PDB entry 7A9H | X-ray diffraction, 1.85 A resolution | chains AAA and BBB

== Chain AAA (and BBB) ==
Protein: 1-deoxy-D-xylulose-5-phosphate synthase
Source organism: Mycobacterium tuberculosis H37Rv
Notes: EC 2.2.1.7; chain BBB of this document is another copy of the same molecule, construct and numbering; everything in this record applies to it too
UniProtKB: P9WNS3 (DXS_MYCTU); the construct has insertions or renumbered stretches relative to UniProt, so the offset changes along the chain: 29-217 = UniProt 1-189; 225-628 = UniProt 235-638
Sequence (628 residues; each row starts with the number of its first residue):
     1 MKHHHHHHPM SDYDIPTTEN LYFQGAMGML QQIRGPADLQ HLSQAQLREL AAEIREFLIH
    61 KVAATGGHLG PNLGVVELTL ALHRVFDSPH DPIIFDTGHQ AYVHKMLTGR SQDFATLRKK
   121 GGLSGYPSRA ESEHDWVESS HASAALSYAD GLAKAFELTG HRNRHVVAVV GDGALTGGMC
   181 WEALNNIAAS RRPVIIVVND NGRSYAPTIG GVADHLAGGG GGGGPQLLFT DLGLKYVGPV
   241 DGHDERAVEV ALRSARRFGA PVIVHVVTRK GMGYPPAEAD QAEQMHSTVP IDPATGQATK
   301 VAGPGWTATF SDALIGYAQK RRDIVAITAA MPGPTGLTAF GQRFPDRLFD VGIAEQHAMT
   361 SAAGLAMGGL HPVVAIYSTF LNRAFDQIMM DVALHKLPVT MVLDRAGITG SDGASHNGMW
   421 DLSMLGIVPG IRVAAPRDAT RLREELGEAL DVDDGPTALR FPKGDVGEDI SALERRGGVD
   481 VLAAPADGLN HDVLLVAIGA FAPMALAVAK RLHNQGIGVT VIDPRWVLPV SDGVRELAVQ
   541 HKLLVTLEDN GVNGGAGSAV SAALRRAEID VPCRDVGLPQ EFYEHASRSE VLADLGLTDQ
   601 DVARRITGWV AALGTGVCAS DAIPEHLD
Not modelled in the structure: 1-27, 205-221, 279-303, 615-628 (chain BBB: 1-26, 205-221, 279-303, 615-628)
Construct notes: initiating methionine (1); expression tag (2-28); linker (218-224)
Swiss-Prot annotation at these positions:
  - binding site (thiamine diphosphate): His-99, Ser-140 to Ala-142, Gly-173, Ala-174, Asn-201, Tyr-274, Glu-355
  - binding site (Mg(2+)): Asp-172, Asn-201
Ion coordination: Mg2+: Asp-172, Asn-201 (together with thiamine diphosphate)
Residues lining bound ligands: thiamine diphosphate (TPP): Pro-71, Thr-97, His-99, Ser-140, His-141, Ala-142, Gly-171, Asp-172, Gly-173, Ala-174, Asn-199, Asn-201, Ala-329, Ala-330, Met-331, Ile-353, Glu-355, Phe-380, Arg-383
From the paper describing this entry:
  - catalytic residues: His-68, His-99, Glu-355, Tyr-377, Arg-405, Asp-412, Lys-463 (citing earlier work)
  - conformationally variable residues (side-chain flip): His-416
  - binding site for thiamine diphosphate: Ser-140

== Chain AAA / chain BBB interface ==
Pairs across the interface - 213 pairs, chain AAA then chain BBB:
  Arg-129(AAA) with Met-367(BBB); His-395(BBB)
  Trp-136(AAA) with Met-367(BBB)
  Val-137(AAA) with His-395(BBB)
  Glu-138(AAA) with His-395(BBB), hydrogen bond (backbone-side chain)
  Ser-139(AAA) with Met-390(BBB); Asp-391(BBB); Leu-394(BBB)
  His-141(AAA) with Asp-386(BBB), salt bridge; Met-390(BBB)
  Ala-144(AAA) with Thr-360(BBB); Asp-391(BBB)
  Ser-147(AAA) with His-357(BBB), hydrogen bond; Thr-360(BBB); Ser-361(BBB)
  Tyr-148(AAA) with Thr-360(BBB); Ala-363(BBB), hydrophobic; Gly-364(BBB); Met-367(BBB), hydrophobic; Met-390(BBB); Asp-391(BBB), hydrogen bond; His-395(BBB)
  Asp-150(AAA) with His-357(BBB), salt bridge
  Gly-151(AAA) with Ser-361(BBB); Gly-364(BBB); Leu-365(BBB)
  Leu-152(AAA) with Gly-364(BBB); Met-367(BBB), hydrophobic; Gly-368(BBB)
  Lys-154(AAA) with Phe-349(BBB); Leu-365(BBB)
  Ala-155(AAA) with Leu-365(BBB); Gly-368(BBB); Leu-370(BBB), hydrophobic
  Leu-158(AAA) with Val-325(BBB), hydrophobic; Asp-346(BBB); Arg-347(BBB); Phe-349(BBB), hydrophobic; Leu-370(BBB), hydrophobic
  Leu-175(AAA) with Trp-181(BBB), hydrogen bond (backbone-side chain)
  Thr-176(AAA) with Glu-182(BBB); Asn-185(BBB)
  Gly-177(AAA) with Trp-181(BBB); Glu-182(BBB)
  Gly-178(AAA) with Gly-178(BBB); Glu-182(BBB), hydrogen bond (backbone-side chain)
  Met-179(AAA) with Gln-356(BBB); Thr-360(BBB); Gln-387(BBB), hydrogen bond
  Trp-181(AAA) with Leu-175(BBB), hydrogen bond (side chain-backbone); Thr-176(BBB); Gly-177(BBB); Trp-181(BBB), hydrophobic; Leu-227(BBB), hydrophobic
  Glu-182(AAA) with Thr-176(BBB); Gly-177(BBB); Gly-178(BBB), hydrogen bond (side chain-backbone); Ala-354(BBB); Gln-356(BBB); His-357(BBB), hydrogen bond (side chain-backbone)
  Ala-183(AAA) with His-357(BBB)
  Leu-184(AAA) with Leu-227(BBB)
  Asn-185(AAA) with Thr-176(BBB); Pro-225(BBB); Gln-226(BBB), hydrogen bond (side chain-backbone); Leu-227(BBB), hydrogen bond (side chain-backbone)
  Asn-186(AAA) with Asp-350(BBB); Val-351(BBB), hydrogen bond (side chain-backbone); His-357(BBB)
  Ala-188(AAA) with Gln-226(BBB); Leu-227(BBB), hydrophobic
  Ala-189(AAA) with Gln-226(BBB)
  Pro-225(AAA) with Asn-185(BBB)
  Gln-226(AAA) with Asn-185(BBB), hydrogen bond (backbone-side chain); Ala-188(BBB); Ala-189(BBB)
  Leu-227(AAA) with Trp-181(BBB), hydrophobic; Leu-184(BBB); Asn-185(BBB), hydrogen bond (backbone-side chain); Ala-188(BBB), hydrophobic; Leu-232(BBB)
  Leu-228(AAA) with Asp-231(BBB); Leu-232(BBB), hydrogen bond (backbone-backbone); Gly-233(BBB)
  Asp-231(AAA) with Leu-228(BBB); Asp-231(BBB)
  Leu-232(AAA) with Leu-227(BBB); Leu-228(BBB), hydrogen bond (backbone-backbone); Leu-232(BBB), hydrophobic
  Gly-233(AAA) with Leu-228(BBB)
  Val-325(AAA) with Leu-158(BBB), hydrophobic
  Asp-346(AAA) with Leu-158(BBB)
  Phe-349(AAA) with Lys-154(BBB); Leu-158(BBB), hydrophobic
  Asp-350(AAA) with Asn-186(BBB)
  Val-351(AAA) with Asn-186(BBB), hydrogen bond (backbone-side chain)
  Ala-354(AAA) with Glu-182(BBB)
  Gln-356(AAA) with Met-179(BBB); Glu-182(BBB); Gln-356(BBB); Arg-383(BBB)
  His-357(AAA) with Ser-147(BBB), hydrogen bond; Asp-150(BBB), salt bridge; Glu-182(BBB), hydrogen bond (backbone-side chain); Ala-183(BBB); Asn-186(BBB)
  Thr-360(AAA) with Ala-144(BBB); Ser-147(BBB); Tyr-148(BBB); Met-179(BBB)
  Ser-361(AAA) with Ser-147(BBB); Gly-151(BBB)
  Ala-363(AAA) with Tyr-148(BBB), hydrophobic
  Gly-364(AAA) with Tyr-148(BBB); Gly-151(BBB); Leu-152(BBB)
  Leu-365(AAA) with Gly-151(BBB); Lys-154(BBB); Ala-155(BBB)
  Met-367(AAA) with Arg-129(BBB); Trp-136(BBB); Tyr-148(BBB), hydrophobic; Leu-152(BBB), hydrophobic
  Gly-368(AAA) with Leu-152(BBB); Ala-155(BBB)
  Leu-370(AAA) with Ala-155(BBB), hydrophobic; Leu-158(BBB), hydrophobic
  Thr-379(AAA) with Met-390(BBB)
  Asn-382(AAA) with Phe-385(BBB); Asp-386(BBB), hydrogen bond
  Arg-383(AAA) with Gln-356(BBB); Asp-386(BBB), salt bridge; Gln-387(BBB)
  Phe-385(AAA) with Asn-382(BBB); Met-424(BBB), hydrophobic
  Asp-386(AAA) with His-141(BBB), salt bridge; Asn-382(BBB), hydrogen bond; Arg-383(BBB), salt bridge
  Gln-387(AAA) with Met-179(BBB), hydrogen bond; Arg-383(BBB)
  Met-389(AAA) with Trp-420(BBB); Phe-582(BBB)
  Met-390(AAA) with Ser-139(BBB); His-141(BBB); Tyr-148(BBB); Thr-379(BBB); Asn-382(BBB); Ser-415(BBB); Trp-420(BBB); Phe-582(BBB), hydrophobic
  Asp-391(AAA) with Ser-139(BBB); Tyr-148(BBB), hydrogen bond
  Ala-393(AAA) with Phe-582(BBB)
  Leu-394(AAA) with Ser-139(BBB); Ala-414(BBB), hydrophobic; Phe-582(BBB)
  His-395(AAA) with Arg-129(BBB); Val-137(BBB); Glu-138(BBB), hydrogen bond (side chain-backbone); Ser-139(BBB); Tyr-148(BBB)
  Ala-414(AAA) with Leu-394(BBB), hydrophobic
  Ser-415(AAA) with Met-390(BBB)
  Trp-420(AAA) with Met-389(BBB); Met-390(BBB); Ile-427(BBB), hydrophobic; Pro-429(BBB), hydrophobic
  Ser-423(AAA) with Ile-427(BBB)
  Met-424(AAA) with Phe-385(BBB), hydrophobic; Ile-427(BBB)
  Gly-426(AAA) with Asn-553(BBB), hydrogen bond (backbone-side chain)
  Ile-427(AAA) with Trp-420(BBB), hydrophobic; Ser-423(BBB); Met-424(BBB); Gln-580(BBB), hydrogen bond (backbone-side chain)
  Pro-429(AAA) with Trp-420(BBB), hydrophobic; Gln-580(BBB); Glu-581(BBB); Phe-582(BBB), hydrophobic
  Val-552(AAA) with Arg-566(BBB)
  Asn-553(AAA) with Gly-426(BBB), hydrogen bond (side chain-backbone); Arg-566(BBB), hydrogen bond
  Ser-558(AAA) with Ser-558(BBB), hydrogen bond
  Ser-561(AAA) with Ser-561(BBB); Arg-565(BBB), hydrogen bond
  Arg-565(AAA) with Ser-558(BBB); Ser-561(BBB), hydrogen bond; Cys-573(BBB), hydrogen bond (side chain-backbone); Arg-574(BBB), hydrogen bond (backbone-side chain); Asp-575(BBB), salt bridge
  Arg-566(AAA) with Val-552(BBB); Asp-575(BBB), salt bridge
  Glu-568(AAA) with Arg-574(BBB), salt bridge; Trp-609(BBB), hydrogen bond
  Asp-570(AAA) with Pro-572(BBB); Arg-574(BBB), salt bridge
  Pro-572(AAA) with Asp-570(BBB)
  Cys-573(AAA) with Arg-565(BBB), hydrogen bond (backbone-side chain)
  Arg-574(AAA) with Arg-565(BBB), hydrogen bond (side chain-backbone); Glu-568(BBB), salt bridge; Asp-570(BBB), salt bridge
  Asp-575(AAA) with Arg-565(BBB), salt bridge; Arg-566(BBB)
  Gln-580(AAA) with Ile-427(BBB), hydrogen bond (side chain-backbone); Pro-429(BBB)
  Glu-581(AAA) with Pro-429(BBB)
  Phe-582(AAA) with Met-389(BBB); Met-390(BBB), hydrophobic; Ala-393(BBB); Leu-394(BBB); Pro-429(BBB), hydrophobic
  Arg-605(AAA) with Glu-568(BBB), salt bridge
  Trp-609(AAA) with Glu-568(BBB), hydrogen bond
Other interface residues (no listed pair), chain AAA (96 interface residues in all): Leu-146, Thr-159, Leu-234, Arg-347, Ile-353, Glu-355, Gly-554, Ala-562
Other interface residues (no listed pair), chain BBB (95 interface residues in all): Leu-146, Thr-159, Leu-234, Ile-353, Gly-554, Ala-562, Arg-605

== Overview ==
96 residues of chain AAA face 95 of chain BBB across their interface; the contacts include 38 hydrogen bonds
and 14 salt bridges. Among the polar pairs are His-141(AAA)/Asp-386(BBB), Asp-150(AAA)/His-357(BBB) and
Arg-383(AAA)/Asp-386(BBB). Bound to chain AAA: thiamine diphosphate. From the paper: catalytic residues
His-68(AAA), His-99(AAA) and Glu-355(AAA) among others; a binding site for thiamine diphosphate at
Ser-140(AAA).
Both chains are 1-deoxy-D-xylulose-5-phosphate synthase (Mycobacterium tuberculosis H37Rv). Entry 7A9H
(Truncated 1-deoxy-D-xylulose 5-phosphate synthase (DXS) from Mycobacterium tuberculosis) was determined by
X-ray diffraction, deposited together with 7A9G.
